PDB entry 4W96 | X-ray diffraction, 1.50 A resolution | chain A

== Chain A ==
Name: Lysozyme C
Source organism: Gallus gallus
Notes: EC 3.2.1.17
UniProtKB: P00698 (LYSC_CHICK); residues 1-129 here correspond to UniProt positions 19-147 (UniProt number = residue number + 18)
Amino-acid sequence (129 residues; row label = number of the first residue in the row):
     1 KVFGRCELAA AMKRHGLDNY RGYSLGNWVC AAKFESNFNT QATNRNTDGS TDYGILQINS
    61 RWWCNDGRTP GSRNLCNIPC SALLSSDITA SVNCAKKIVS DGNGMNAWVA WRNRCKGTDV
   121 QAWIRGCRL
Disulfides: Cys-6/Cys-127, Cys-30/Cys-115, Cys-64/Cys-80, Cys-76/Cys-94
Metal / ion sites: bis(oxidaniumylidynemethyl)ruthenium(2+) Ru near His-15 (its only coordinating residue here); ruthenium ion site 1 near Asp-18 (its only coordinating residue here); Na+: Ser-60, Cys-64, Ser-72, Arg-73; ruthenium ion site 2 near Asp-101 (its only coordinating residue here); ruthenium ion site 3 near Asp-119 (its only coordinating residue here); ruthenium ion site 4 near Leu-129 (its only coordinating residue here)
Small-molecule neighbours:
  - dimethylformamide (DMF): Leu-56, Gln-57, Ile-58, Asn-59, Trp-63, Ile-98, Ala-107, Trp-108
  - bis(oxidaniumylidynemethyl)ruthenium(2+) (RU1): Ala-11, Arg-14, His-15, Asp-87
Swiss-Prot annotation at these positions:
  - active site: Glu-35, Asp-52
  - binding site (substrate): Asp-101

== Overview ==
Chain A binds dimethylformamide and bis(oxidaniumylidynemethyl)ruthenium(2+). The Na+ site is built by Ser-60,
Cys-64, Ser-72 and Arg-73. From UniProt: active-site residues Glu-35 and Asp-52 and substrate-binding residue
Asp-101.
Chain A is Lysozyme C (Gallus gallus); the structure, Crystal structure of cross-linked tetragonal hen egg
white lysozyme soaked with 5mM [Ru(CO)3Cl2]2 followed by the ..., was determined by X-ray diffraction,
deposited together with 4W94.
